Entry 1NF3 (X-ray diffraction, 2.10 A resolution); this record covers chains A and C.

# Chain A
Protein: G25K GTP-binding protein, placental isoform
Organism: Homo sapiens
UniProtKB: P60953 (CDC42_HUMAN); aligned to UniProt positions 2-191 over residues 2-191 (the alignment contains insertions or deletions, so no single offset holds)
Amino-acid sequence (195 residues; each row starts with the number of its first residue; note: 2 numbers in that range are skipped by the numbering (no residue carries them; nothing is unmodelled there); numbers below 1 keep their minus sign (Gly-5 is residue -5)):
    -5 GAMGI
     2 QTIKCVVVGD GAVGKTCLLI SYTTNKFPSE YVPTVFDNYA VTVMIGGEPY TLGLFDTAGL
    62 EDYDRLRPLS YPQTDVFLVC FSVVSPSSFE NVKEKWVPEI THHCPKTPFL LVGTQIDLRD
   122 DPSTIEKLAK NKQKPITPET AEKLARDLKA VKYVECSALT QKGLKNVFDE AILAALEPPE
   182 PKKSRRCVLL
Unresolved in the structure: 191
Differences from the reference sequence: expression tag (-5 to -1); engineered mutation Leu61 (Gln in P60953)
Swiss-Prot annotation at these positions:
  - motif: Tyr32 to Tyr40 (Effector region)
  - binding site (GTP): Gly10 to Thr17, Thr115 to Asp118
  - modified residue: Tyr32 (Microbial infection: O-AMP-tyrosine), Thr35 (Microbial infection: O-AMP-threonine), Tyr64 (Phosphotyrosine)
  - glycosylation: Tyr32 (Microbial infection: O-linked (GlcNAc) tyrosine), Thr35 (Microbial infection: O-alpha-linked (GlcNAc) threonine)
Cystine bridges: Cys105-Cys188
Metal / ion sites: Mg2+: Thr17, Thr35 (together with GMP-PNP)
Small-molecule neighbours: GMP-PNP (GNP; phosphoaminophosphonic acid-guanylate ester): Gly10, Asp11, Gly12, Ala13, Val14, Gly15, Lys16, Thr17, Cys18, Phe28, Ser30, Glu31, Tyr32, Val33, Pro34, Thr35, Thr58, Ala59, Gly60, Leu61, Gln116, Asp118, Leu119, Ser158, Ala159, Leu160
Reported in the primary citation:
  - mutagenesis - G12V/Y40K: abolished binding to alpha-PAK
  - mutagenesis - G12V/D38A (Kd 880 nM): decreased binding to Par-6B (chain C)
  - specificity-determining residues: Gly47, Leu174 (proposed by the authors, not directly observed)

# Chain C
Protein: Par-6B
Organism: Mus musculus
Notes: fragment: GTPase-binding domain
UniProtKB: Q9JK83 (PAR6B_MOUSE); residue numbers follow UniProt; this construct covers 126-253
Amino-acid sequence (128 residues; numbered 126 to 253; the number before each row is that of its first residue):
   126 RKKPHIVISM PQDFRPVSSI IDVDILPETH RRVRLCKYGT EKPLGFYIRD GSSVRVTPHG
   186 LEKVPGIFIS RLVPGGLAQS TGLLAVNDEV LEVNGIEVSG KSLDQVTDMM IANSRNLIIT
   246 VRPANQRN
Unresolved in the structure: 126-130
Swiss-Prot annotation at these positions:
  - mutagenesis: Ile133 to Ser134 (Does not abolish interaction with CDC42 and RHOQ), Pro136 (P136A: Abolishes interaction with RHOQ, but not the interaction with CDC42; when associated with A-139), Phe139 (F139A: Abolishes interaction with RHOQ, but not the interaction with CDC42; when associated with A-136), Lys167 to Gly170 (Strongly reduces interaction with PARD3. Does not abolish interaction with CDC42 and RHOQ), Met235 (M235W: Prevents interaction with PALS1)
Reported in the primary citation:
  - contacts within the chain: Asp138-Tyr163 (hydrogen bond), Arg140-Tyr163 (backbone contact), Asp147-Arg157 (salt bridge)

# Interface between chain A and chain C
Residue-residue contacts (53):
  Gly-5(A) - Asp138(C)
  Gly-5(A) - Tyr163(C)  hydrogen bond (backbone-side chain)
  Ala-4(A) - Tyr163(C)  hydrogen bond (backbone-side chain)
  Tyr23(A) - Pro136(C)
  Thr24(A) - Phe139(C)
  Thr25(A) - Phe139(C)
  Val36(A) - Ile145(C)  hydrophobic
  Val36(A) - Val148(C)  hydrophobic
  Phe37(A) - Ser143(C)
  Phe37(A) - Ser144(C)
  Phe37(A) - Ile145(C)  hydrogen bond (backbone-backbone)
  Phe37(A) - Thr206(C)
  Phe37(A) - Leu208(C)  hydrophobic
  Asp38(A) - Ser143(C)
  Asp38(A) - Ser144(C)
  Asn39(A) - Pro141(C)
  Asn39(A) - Val142(C)  hydrogen bond (backbone-backbone)
  Asn39(A) - Ser143(C)  hydrogen bond (backbone-backbone)
  Asn39(A) - Thr206(C)
  Tyr40(A) - Phe139(C)  hydrophobic
  Tyr40(A) - Arg140(C)
  Tyr40(A) - Pro141(C)  hydrophobic
  Ala41(A) - Asp138(C)
  Ala41(A) - Phe139(C)
  Ala41(A) - Arg140(C)  hydrogen bond (backbone-backbone)
  Val42(A) - Pro136(C)  hydrophobic
  Val42(A) - Gln137(C)
  Val42(A) - Asp138(C)
  Val42(A) - Phe139(C)  hydrophobic
  Thr43(A) - Pro136(C)
  Thr43(A) - Gln137(C)  hydrogen bond (backbone-backbone)
  Val44(A) - Ser134(C)
  Val44(A) - Pro136(C)  hydrophobic
  Met45(A) - Val132(C)
  Met45(A) - Ile133(C)
  Met45(A) - Ser134(C)  hydrogen bond (backbone-side chain)
  Met45(A) - Gln137(C)
  Ile46(A) - Val132(C)
  Gly47(A) - Val132(C)  hydrogen bond (backbone-backbone)
  Phe56(A) - Ser205(C)
  Phe56(A) - Thr206(C)
  Tyr64(A) - Val148(C)  hydrophobic
  Tyr64(A) - Asp149(C)  hydrogen bond
  Leu67(A) - Val148(C)  hydrophobic
  Leu70(A) - Ile145(C)  hydrophobic
  Leu70(A) - Arg156(C)
  Leu70(A) - Gly207(C)
  Gln74(A) - Gln204(C)
  Lys166(A) - Ile133(C)  hydrogen bond (side chain-backbone)
  Lys166(A) - Ser134(C)
  Lys166(A) - Met135(C)
  Asp170(A) - Ile133(C)
  Ile173(A) - Ile133(C)  hydrophobic
Also at the interface, not in a pair above, chain A (27 interface residues in all): Ile21, Leu174
Also at the interface, not in a pair above, chain C (24 interface residues in all): Ile131
From the paper, about this interface:
  - pairs named by the authors: Asn39(A)-Ser143(C) (hydrogen bond), Met45(A)-Ser134(C) (backbone contact), Tyr64(A)-Asp149(C) (hydrogen bond), Leu70(A)-Leu208(C), Pro141(C)-Tyr40(A) (hydrophobic contact), Val148(C)-Leu67(A)
  - interface residues, chain A: Thr25(A), Tyr40(A)
  - hot spots on chain A (mutagenesis) - Y40K/Q61L (Kd >6 uM): decreased binding to Par-6B (chain C)
  - interface residues, chain C: Ile133(C), Gln204(C)

# Summary
Chain A and chain C form an interface of 27 and 24 residues respectively, with 11 hydrogen bonds. Polar pairs
include Gly-5(A)-Tyr163(C), Ala-4(A)-Tyr163(C) and Met45(A)-Ser134(C). The paper describes hydrogen bonds
between Asn39(A) and Ser143(C) and Tyr64(A) and Asp149(C); a backbone contact between Met45(A) and Ser134(C);
contacts between Leu70(A) and Leu208(C) and Val148(C) and Leu67(A). From the paper: G12V/D38A and Y40K/Q61L of
chain A reduce binding to Par-6B (chain C); interface residues Thr25(A), Tyr40(A) and Ile133(C) among others.
Here chain A is G25K GTP-binding protein, placental isoform (Homo sapiens) and chain C is Par-6B (Mus
musculus). Entry 1NF3 (Structure of Cdc42 in a complex with the GTPase-binding domain of the cell polarity
protein, Par6) was determined by X-ray diffraction.
